PDB entry 8GMU | electron microscopy, 2.78 A resolution | chains G and S of the 4 polymer chains in the assembly

[Chain G]
Molecule: Protein RecA
Organism: Escherichia coli
UniProtKB: P0A7G6 (RECA_ECOLI); residues 0-352 here correspond to UniProt positions 1-353 (UniProt number = residue number + 1)
Chain sequence (353 residues; each row starts with the number of its first residue; numbering starts at 0):
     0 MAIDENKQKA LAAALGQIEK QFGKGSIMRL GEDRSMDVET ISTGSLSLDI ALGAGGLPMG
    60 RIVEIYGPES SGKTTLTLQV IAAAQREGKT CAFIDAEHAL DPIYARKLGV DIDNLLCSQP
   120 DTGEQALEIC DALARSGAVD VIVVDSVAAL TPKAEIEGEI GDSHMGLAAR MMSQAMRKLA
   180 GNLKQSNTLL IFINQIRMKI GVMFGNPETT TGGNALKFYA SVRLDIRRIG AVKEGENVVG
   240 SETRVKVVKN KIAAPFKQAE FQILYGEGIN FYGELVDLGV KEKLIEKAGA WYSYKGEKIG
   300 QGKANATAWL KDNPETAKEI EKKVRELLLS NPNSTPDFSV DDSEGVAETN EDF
Unresolved in the structure: 0, 334-352
Metal / ion sites: Mg2+: Thr73 (together with ATP-gamma-S)
Small-molecule neighbours: ATP-gamma-S (AGS; phosphothiophosphoric acid-adenylate ester): Pro67, Glu68, Ser69, Ser70, Gly71, Lys72, Thr73, Thr74, Glu96, Asp100, Tyr103, Tyr264, Gly265
Curated features (UniProtKB/Swiss-Prot):
  - binding site (ATP): Gly66 to Thr73

[Chain S]
Molecule: 6-nt DNA strand
Sequence (6 nucleotides; row label = number of the first residue in the row):
     7 TTTTTT

[How chain G and chain S interact]
Pairs across the interface - 14 pairs, chain G then chain S:
  Met164(G) with DT7(S), base contact
  Ala168(G) with DT7(S), phosphate contact
  Arg196(G) with DT9(S), phosphate contact; DT10(S), phosphate contact
  Met197(G) with DT9(S), base contact; DT10(S), hydrogen bond to the phosphate
  Lys198(G) with DT9(S), base contact; DT10(S), base contact
  Ile199(G) with DT9(S), base contact; DT10(S), base contact
  Gly211(G) with DT8(S), hydrogen bond to the phosphate
  Gly212(G) with DT7(S), phosphate contact; DT8(S), hydrogen bond to the phosphate
  Asn213(G) with DT7(S), hydrogen bond to the phosphate
Interface residues without a listed pair, chain G (14 interface residues in all): Gly165, Gly200, Thr209, Thr210, Ala214

[Overview]
Chain G and chain S form an interface of 14 and 4 residues respectively; the contacts include 4 hydrogen
bonds. Among the polar pairs are Met197(G)-DT10(S), Gly211(G)-DT8(S) and Gly212(G)-DT8(S). Chain G binds
ATP-gamma-S. UniProt lists 8 ATP-binding residues on chain G.
Chain G is Protein RecA (Escherichia coli) and chain S is a 6-nt DNA strand; the structure, Structure of
lambda repressor in complex with RecA filament, was determined by electron microscopy, deposited together with
7YWA, 8GMS and 8GMT.
